PDB entry 5WYA | X-ray diffraction, 2.65 A resolution | chains A and D of the 4 polymer chains in the assembly

# Chain A (and D)
Molecule: Isoleucine 2-epimerase
Source organism: Lactobacillus buchneri
Notes: EC 5.1.1.21; chain D of this document is another copy of the same molecule, construct and numbering; everything in this record applies to it too
Reference sequence: M1GRN3 (ILE2E_LACBU); residue numbers follow UniProt; this construct covers 1-450
Chain sequence (450 residues; each row starts with the number of its first residue):
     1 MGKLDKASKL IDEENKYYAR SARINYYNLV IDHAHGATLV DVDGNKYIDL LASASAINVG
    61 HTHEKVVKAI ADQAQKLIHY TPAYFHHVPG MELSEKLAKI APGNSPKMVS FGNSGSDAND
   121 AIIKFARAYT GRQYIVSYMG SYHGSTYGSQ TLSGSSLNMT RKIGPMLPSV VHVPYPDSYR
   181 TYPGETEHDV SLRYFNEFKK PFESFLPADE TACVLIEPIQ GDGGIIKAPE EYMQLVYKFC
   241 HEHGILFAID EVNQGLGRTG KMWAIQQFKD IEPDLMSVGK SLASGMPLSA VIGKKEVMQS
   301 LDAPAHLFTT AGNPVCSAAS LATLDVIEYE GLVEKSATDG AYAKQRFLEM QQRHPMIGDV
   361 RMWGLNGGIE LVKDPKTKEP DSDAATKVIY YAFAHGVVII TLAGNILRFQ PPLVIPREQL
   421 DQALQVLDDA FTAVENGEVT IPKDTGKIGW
Not modelled in the structure: 1-2, 442-450
UniProt features mapped onto this chain:
  - binding site (pyridoxal 5'-phosphate): Gly115, Ser116, Tyr142, Asp250 to Asn253, Thr309
  - modified residue: Lys280 (N6-(pyridoxal phosphate)lysine)
Ligand contacts:
  - 7VO ((2S,3S)-3-methyl-2-[[2-methyl-3-oxidanyl-5-(phosphonooxymethyl)pyridin-4-yl]methylamino]pentanoic acid), molecule 1: Ile24, Ala54, Ser114, Gly115, Ser116, Asn119, Tyr142, His143, Gly144, Glu217, Asp222, Asp250, Val252, Asn253, Lys280, Arg408
  - 7VO, molecule 2: Ala83, Tyr84, Leu307, Phe308, Thr309, Thr310
From the paper describing this entry:
  - binding site for 7VO: Ile24, Tyr142, Leu307, Arg408
  - catalytic residues: Lys280
  - mutagenesis - D222A, D222N: abolished catalytic activity
  - mutagenesis - Y142F: decreased catalytic activity on L- Ile and D-allo-Ile

# How chain A and chain D interact
Residue-residue contacts (56):
  Gln133(A) - Gly164(D)
  Gln133(A) - Pro165(D)
  Tyr134(A) - Thr160(D)
  Tyr134(A) - Met166(D)
  Met139(A) - Lys200(D)
  Met139(A) - Pro201(D)
  Met139(A) - Ser204(D)
  Gly140(A) - Ser204(D)
  Ser153(A) - Phe205(D)
  Gly154(A) - Ser204(D)
  Gly154(A) - Phe205(D)
  Ser155(A) - Ser204(D)
  Ser156(A) - Ser204(D)  hydrogen bond (backbone-backbone)
  Leu157(A) - Phe202(D)
  Leu157(A) - Ser204(D)
  Leu157(A) - Phe205(D)
  Leu157(A) - Leu206(D)
  Leu157(A) - Pro207(D)
  Thr160(A) - Tyr134(D)
  Thr160(A) - Phe205(D)  hydrogen bond (side chain-backbone)
  Thr160(A) - Pro207(D)
  Arg161(A) - Pro207(D)
  Arg161(A) - Asp209(D)  salt bridge
  Arg161(A) - Glu210(D)
  Lys162(A) - Glu210(D)  hydrogen bond (backbone-side chain)
  Gly164(A) - Gln133(D)
  Pro165(A) - Gln133(D)
  Met166(A) - Tyr134(D)
  His172(A) - Phe205(D)
  Tyr182(A) - Arg193(D)
  Tyr182(A) - Asn196(D)
  Arg193(A) - Tyr182(D)
  Tyr194(A) - Lys200(D)  hydrogen bond
  Asn196(A) - Tyr182(D)  hydrogen bond
  Lys200(A) - Met139(D)
  Lys200(A) - Tyr194(D)  hydrogen bond
  Pro201(A) - Met139(D)
  Phe202(A) - Leu157(D)
  Ser204(A) - Met139(D)
  Ser204(A) - Gly140(D)
  Ser204(A) - Gly154(D)
  Ser204(A) - Ser156(D)  hydrogen bond (backbone-backbone)
  Ser204(A) - Leu157(D)
  Phe205(A) - Met139(D)  hydrophobic
  Phe205(A) - Ser153(D)
  Phe205(A) - Gly154(D)
  Phe205(A) - Leu157(D)
  Phe205(A) - Thr160(D)  hydrogen bond (backbone-side chain)
  Phe205(A) - His172(D)
  Leu206(A) - Leu157(D)
  Pro207(A) - Leu157(D)
  Pro207(A) - Thr160(D)
  Pro207(A) - Arg161(D)
  Asp209(A) - Arg161(D)  salt bridge
  Glu210(A) - Arg161(D)
  Glu210(A) - Lys162(D)  hydrogen bond (side chain-backbone)
Also at the interface, not in a pair above, chain A (32 interface residues in all): Ser169, Pro174, Glu197
Also at the interface, not in a pair above, chain D (32 interface residues in all): Ser155, Ser169, Pro174, Glu197

# In short
The chain A/chain D interface involves 32 residues from each chain; the contacts include 9 hydrogen bonds and
2 salt bridges. Polar contacts include Arg161(A)-Asp209(D), Thr160(A)-Phe205(D) and Lys162(A)-Glu210(D).
Ligands of chain A: compound 7VO. The paper reports the catalytic residue Lys280(A); D222A and D222N of chain
A abolish catalytic activity.
Chain A and chain D are both Isoleucine 2-epimerase (Lactobacillus buchneri); the structure, Structure of
amino acid racemase, 2.65 A, was determined by X-ray diffraction together with 5WYF, 4YSN and 4YSV from the
same study.
